3DWL - chains D and F of the 6 polymer chains in the assembly; structure by X-ray diffraction, 3.78 A resolution.

# Chain D
Molecule: Actin-related protein 2/3 complex subunit 2
Organism: Schizosaccharomyces pombe
Reference sequence: O14241 (ARPC2_SCHPO); residues 1-317 here = UniProt positions 1-317
Sequence (317 residues; numbered 1 to 317; the number before each row is that of its first residue):
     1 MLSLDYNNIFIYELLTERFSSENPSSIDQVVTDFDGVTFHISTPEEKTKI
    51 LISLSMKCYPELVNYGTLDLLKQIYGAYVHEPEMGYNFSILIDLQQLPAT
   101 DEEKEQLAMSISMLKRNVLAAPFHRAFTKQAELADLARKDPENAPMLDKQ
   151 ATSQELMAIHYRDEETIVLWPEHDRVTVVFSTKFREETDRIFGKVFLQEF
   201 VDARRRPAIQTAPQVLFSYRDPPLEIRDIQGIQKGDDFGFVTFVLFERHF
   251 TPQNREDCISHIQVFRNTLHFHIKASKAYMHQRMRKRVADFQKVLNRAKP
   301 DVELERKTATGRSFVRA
Not modelled in the structure: 24-28, 45-47, 100, 135-144, 206-210, 231-237, 304-317

# Chain F
Molecule: Actin-related protein 2/3 complex subunit 4
Organism: Schizosaccharomyces pombe
Reference sequence: Q92352 (ARPC4_SCHPO); residue numbers follow UniProt; this construct covers 1-168
Sequence (168 residues; row label = number of the first residue in the row):
     1 MSNTLRPYLNAVRSTLTASLALEEFSSEIVERQSQPEVEVGRSPEILLKP
    51 LVVSRNEQEQCLIESSVNSVRFSIRIKQVDEIERILVRKFMQFLMGRAES
   101 FFILRRKPVQGYDISFLITNYHTEEMLKHKLVDFIIEFMEEVDAEISEMK
   151 LFLNGRARLVAETYLSCF
Not modelled in the structure: 1-2

# Interface between chain D and chain F
Pairs across the interface (67):
  L2(D) - T163(F)
  T188(D) - I85(F)
  T188(D) - K89(F)
  I191(D) - E81(F)
  I191(D) - I82(F)  hydrophobic
  K194(D) - E81(F)  salt bridge
  V195(D) - N154(F)
  V195(D) - A157(F)
  F196(D) - R156(F)
  F196(D) - A157(F)  hydrophobic
  F196(D) - V160(F)  hydrophobic
  E199(D) - A157(F)
  E199(D) - R158(F)
  E199(D) - A161(F)
  F200(D) - A161(F)  hydrophobic
  F200(D) - Y164(F)  hydrophobic
  F200(D) - L165(F)  hydrophobic
  A212(D) - L165(F)
  P213(D) - L165(F)
  V215(D) - L165(F)  hydrophobic
  F243(D) - Y164(F)  hydrophobic
  F243(D) - L165(F)  hydrophobic
  L245(D) - F168(F)  hydrophobic
  H249(D) - F168(F)
  N254(D) - F168(F)
  C258(D) - F168(F)  hydrophobic
  H261(D) - Y164(F)  hydrogen bond (backbone-side chain)
  H261(D) - C167(F)
  H261(D) - F168(F)
  I262(D) - Y164(F)  hydrogen bond (backbone-side chain)
  I262(D) - F168(F)  hydrophobic
  F265(D) - Y164(F)
  H272(D) - V160(F)
  S276(D) - R156(F)
  Y279(D) - F152(F)  hydrophobic
  M280(D) - L86(F)  hydrophobic
  M280(D) - M149(F)  hydrophobic
  R283(D) - E145(F)  salt bridge
  M284(D) - K89(F)
  M284(D) - F90(F)  hydrophobic
  M284(D) - F93(F)
  M284(D) - M149(F)  hydrophobic
  R287(D) - F90(F)
  R287(D) - E141(F)  salt bridge
  R287(D) - E145(F)  salt bridge
  R287(D) - E148(F)  salt bridge
  V288(D) - F93(F)  hydrophobic
  V288(D) - L94(F)  hydrophobic
  V288(D) - R97(F)
  F291(D) - F101(F)  hydrophobic
  F291(D) - F134(F)  hydrophobic
  F291(D) - F138(F)  hydrophobic
  F291(D) - E141(F)
  Q292(D) - S100(F)
  Q292(D) - F101(F)
  V294(D) - F134(F)  hydrophobic
  V294(D) - E137(F)
  L295(D) - F101(F)  hydrophobic
  L295(D) - F102(F)  hydrophobic
  L295(D) - I103(F)  hydrophobic
  L295(D) - M126(F)
  A298(D) - M126(F)
  A298(D) - L127(F)  hydrogen bond (backbone-backbone)
  A298(D) - K130(F)
  K299(D) - E125(F)
  P300(D) - E125(F)
  P300(D) - L127(F)  hydrophobic
Interface residues without a listed pair, chain D (41 interface residues in all): S3, F192, A203, V264, T268, R285, N296
Interface residues without a listed pair, chain F (40 interface residues in all): L131, A144, L153, L159

# In short
Chain D and chain F form an interface of 41 and 40 residues respectively; the contacts include 3 hydrogen
bonds and 5 salt bridges. Polar contacts include K194(D)-E81(F), R283(D)-E145(F) and R287(D)-E141(F).
Chain D is Actin-related protein 2/3 complex subunit 2 and chain F is Actin-related protein 2/3 complex
subunit 4, both from Schizosaccharomyces pombe; the structure, Crystal Structure of Fission Yeast Arp2/3
Complex Lacking the Arp2 Subunit, was determined by X-ray diffraction.
